PDB entry 3SDG | X-ray diffraction, 1.87 A resolution | chain A

# Chain A
Name: HTH-type transcriptional regulator EthR
Organism: Mycobacterium tuberculosis
UniProt: P96222 (ETHR_MYCTU); residue numbers follow UniProt; this construct covers 1-216
Amino-acid sequence (236 residues; row label = number of the first residue in the row; numbers below 1 keep their minus sign (Met-19 is residue -19)):
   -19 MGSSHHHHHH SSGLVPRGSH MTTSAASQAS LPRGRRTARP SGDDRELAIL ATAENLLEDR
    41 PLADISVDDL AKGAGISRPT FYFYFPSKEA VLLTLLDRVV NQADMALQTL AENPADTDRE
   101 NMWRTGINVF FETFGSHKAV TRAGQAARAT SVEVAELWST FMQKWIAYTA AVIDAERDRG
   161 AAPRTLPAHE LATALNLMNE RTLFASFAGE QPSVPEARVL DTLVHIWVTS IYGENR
Unresolved in the structure: -19 to 25, 93-97, 215-216
Sequence notes: expression tag (-19 to 0)
Ligand contacts: 3SE (4,4,4-trifluoro-1-{4-[3-(1,3-thiazol-2-yl)-1,2,4-oxadiazol-5-yl]piperidin-1-yl}butan-1-one): Leu87, Leu90, Met102, Trp103, Gly106, Ile107, Phe110, Phe114, Trp138, Met142, Trp145, Tyr148, Thr149, Val152, Asn176, Asn179, Glu180, Leu183, Phe184, Trp207

# Summary
Chain A binds compound 3SE.
Chain A is HTH-type transcriptional regulator EthR (Mycobacterium tuberculosis); the structure, Ethionamide
Boosters Part 2: Combining Bioisosteric Replacement and Structure-Based Drug Design to Solve Pharmacokinetic
Issues in ..., was determined by X-ray diffraction (same publication as 3SFI).
